Entry 6LDX (X-ray diffraction, 1.80 A resolution); this record covers chains H and B of the 3 polymer chains in the assembly.

[Chain H]
Protein: Fab Heavy chain
Organism: Oryctolagus cuniculus
Notes: antibody fragment or engineered binder
Amino-acid sequence (243 residues; row label = number of the first residue in the row; numbers below 1 keep their minus sign (Gly-1 is residue -1)):
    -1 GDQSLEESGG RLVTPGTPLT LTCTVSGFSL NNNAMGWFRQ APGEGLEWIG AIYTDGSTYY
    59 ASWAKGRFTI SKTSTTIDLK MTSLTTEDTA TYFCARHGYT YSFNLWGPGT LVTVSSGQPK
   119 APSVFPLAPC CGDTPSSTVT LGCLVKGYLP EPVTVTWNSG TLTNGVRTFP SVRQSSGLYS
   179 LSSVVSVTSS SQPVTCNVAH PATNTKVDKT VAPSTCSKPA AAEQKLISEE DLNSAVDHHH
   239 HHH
Not modelled in the structure: 213-241
Disulfides: Cys21-Cys92, Cys141-Cys194

[Chain B]
Protein: Gly-M3L-gly-gly-thr-tyr-pro
Amino-acid sequence (14 residues; row label = number of the first residue in the row):
     1 NPIFEKFGKG GTYP
Not modelled in the structure: 1-7
Modified / non-standard residues: Lys9 (N-trimethyllysine; M3L)

[Chain H / chain B interface]
Contacting residue pairs (28; chain H residue first):
  Gln1(H) - Tyr13(B)  hydrogen bond
  Asn30(H) - Gly11(B)
  Asn30(H) - Thr12(B)
  Asn31(H) - Gly10(B)
  Asn31(H) - Gly11(B)
  Asn31(H) - Thr12(B)  hydrogen bond (side chain-backbone)
  Ala32(H) - Gly8(B)
  Ala32(H) - Lys9(B)
  Ala32(H) - Gly10(B)  hydrogen bond (backbone-backbone)
  Tyr51(H) - Gly8(B)
  Tyr51(H) - Lys9(B)
  Thr52(H) - Gly8(B)  hydrogen bond (backbone-backbone)
  Arg94(H) - Tyr13(B)
  His95(H) - Lys9(B)
  His95(H) - Gly10(B)  hydrogen bond (side chain-backbone)
  His95(H) - Gly11(B)
  Gly96(H) - Gly10(B)
  Gly96(H) - Gly11(B)
  Gly96(H) - Tyr13(B)
  Gly96(H) - Pro14(B)
  Tyr97(H) - Gly11(B)
  Tyr97(H) - Tyr13(B)  hydrogen bond (backbone-backbone)
  Tyr97(H) - Pro14(B)
  Thr98(H) - Pro14(B)  hydrogen bond (side chain-backbone)
  Tyr99(H) - Lys9(B)
  Tyr99(H) - Gly10(B)
  Asn102(H) - Tyr13(B)  hydrogen bond (side chain-backbone)
  Asn102(H) - Pro14(B)  hydrogen bond (side chain-backbone)
Interface residues without a listed pair, chain H (14 interface residues in all): Ser100

[Overview]
14 residues of chain H face 7 of chain B across their interface, with 9 hydrogen bonds. Among the polar pairs
are Gln1(H)-Tyr13(B), Asn31(H)-Thr12(B) and His95(H)-Gly10(B).
Chain H is Fab Heavy chain (Oryctolagus cuniculus) and chain B is Gly-M3L-gly-gly-thr-tyr-pro; the structure,
Structure antibody E6 in complex with methylated peptide, was determined by X-ray diffraction (same
publication as 6LDW).
